PDB entry 7FKL | X-ray diffraction, 1.63 A resolution | chains A and B

# Chain A
Name: Pre-mRNA-splicing factor 8
From: Saccharomyces cerevisiae S288C
Reference sequence: P33334 (PRP8_YEAST); residue numbers follow UniProt; this construct covers 1836-2090
Sequence (258 residues; each row starts with the number of its first residue):
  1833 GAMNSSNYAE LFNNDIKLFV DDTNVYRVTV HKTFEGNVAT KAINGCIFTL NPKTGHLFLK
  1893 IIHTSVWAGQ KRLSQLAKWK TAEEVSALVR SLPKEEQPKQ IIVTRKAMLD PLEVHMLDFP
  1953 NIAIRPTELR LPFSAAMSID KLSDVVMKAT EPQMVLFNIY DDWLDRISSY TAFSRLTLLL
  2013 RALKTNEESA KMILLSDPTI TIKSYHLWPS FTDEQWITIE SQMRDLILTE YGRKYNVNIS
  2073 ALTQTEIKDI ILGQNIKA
Unresolved in the structure: 2070-2090
Sequence notes: expression tag (1833-1835)
Curated features (UniProtKB/Swiss-Prot):
  - mutagenesis: Asp1853 (D1853A: Alters protein folding. Severely impaired growth. Strongly reduced growth at 35 degrees Celsius; when associated with A-1854; D1853N: Reduced growth at 30 degrees Celsius ...), Asp1854 (D1854A: Reduced growth at 30 degrees Celsius. Strongly reduced growth at 16 degrees Celsius. Strongly reduced growth at 35 degrees Celsius; when associated with A-1853 ...), Thr1855 (T1855A: Reduced growth at 30 degrees Celsius. Strongly reduced growth at 16 degrees Celsius), Thr1936 (T1936A: Reduced growth at 30 degrees Celsius. Strongly reduced growth at 16 degrees Celsius), Arg1937 (R1937K: Severely impaired growth. Reduced growth at 30 degrees Celsius. Strongly reduced growth at 16 degrees Celsius)
Residues lining bound ligands: (2S)-2-phenoxypropanehydrazide (W2U): His1888, Leu1889, Phe1890, Leu1988, Phe1989, Asn1990

# Chain B
Name: A1 cistron-splicing factor AAR2
From: Saccharomyces cerevisiae S288C
Reference sequence: P32357 (AAR2_YEAST); aligned to UniProt positions 1-317 over residues 1-317
Sequence (308 residues; row label = number of the first residue in the row; note: 13 numbers in that range are skipped by the numbering (no residue carries them; nothing is unmodelled there); numbers below 1 keep their minus sign (Gly-3 is residue -3)):
    -3 GAMAMNTVPF TSAPIEVTIG IDQYSFNVKE NQPFHGIKDI PIGHVHVIHF QHADNSSMRY
    57 GYWFDCRMGN FYIQYDPKDG LYKMMEERDG AKFENIVHNF KERQMMVSYP KIDEDDTWYN
   117 LTEFVQMDKI RKIVRKDENQ FSYVDSSMTT VQENEL
   166 SSSSSDPAHS LNYTVINFKS REAIRPGHEM EDFLDKSYYL NTVMLQGIFK NSSNYFGELQ
   226 FAFLNAMFFG NYGSSLQWHA MIELICSSAT VPKHMLDKLD EILYYQIKTL PEQYSDILLN
   286 ERVWNICLYS SFQKNSLHNT EKIMENKYPE LL
Unresolved in the structure: -3 to 0, 166-169
Sequence notes: expression tag (-3 to 0); conflict Ser166 (Leu153 in P32357), Ser167 (Lys154 in P32357), Ser170 (Asp in P32357)
Curated features (UniProtKB/Swiss-Prot):
  - region: Leu261 to Ile282 (Leucine-zipper)
  - modified residue: Ser253 (Phosphoserine), Thr274 (Phosphothreonine)

# How chain A and chain B interact
Pairs across the interface (17):
  Gln1907(A) - Met195(B)
  Gln1907(A) - Leu199(B)
  Leu1908(A) - Met195(B)  hydrophobic
  Trp1911(A) - Glu194(B)
  Trp1911(A) - Met195(B)  hydrophobic
  Trp1911(A) - Phe198(B)  hydrophobic
  Asp1942(A) - Lys184(B)  salt bridge
  Asp1942(A) - Phe198(B)
  Glu1945(A) - Lys184(B)  salt bridge
  Val1946(A) - Ile189(B)  hydrophobic
  Val1946(A) - Glu194(B)
  Val1946(A) - Phe198(B)  hydrophobic
  His1947(A) - Glu194(B)
  Leu1949(A) - Lys184(B)
  Leu1949(A) - Ser185(B)
  Leu1949(A) - Arg186(B)
  Asp1950(A) - Arg186(B)  salt bridge

# Overview
The interface between chain A and chain B involves 9 residues on one side and 8 on the other; the contacts
include 3 salt bridges. Among the polar pairs are Asp1942(A)-Lys184(B), Glu1945(A)-Lys184(B) and
Asp1950(A)-Arg186(B). Bound to chain A: (2S)-2-phenoxypropanehydrazide.
Here chain A is Pre-mRNA-splicing factor 8 and chain B is A1 cistron-splicing factor AAR2, both from
Saccharomyces cerevisiae S288C. Entry 7FKL (PanDDA analysis group deposition -- Aar2/RNaseH in complex with
fragment P04E02 from the F2X-Universal Library) was determined by X-ray diffraction (same publication as 5ST0,
5ST1, 5ST2, 5ST3, 5ST4, 5ST5 and 248 further entries).
